PDB entry 6Q16 | electron microscopy, 4.10 A resolution (low resolution: residue-level contacts below are approximate; hydrogen-bond / salt-bridge calls are withheld) | chains t and u of the 93 polymer chains in the assembly

== Chain t (and u) ==
Name: Lipoprotein PrgK
Source organism: Salmonella typhimurium (strain LT2 / SGSC1412 / ATCC 700720)
Notes: chain u of this document is another copy of the same molecule, construct and numbering; everything in this record applies to it too
Reference sequence: P41786 (PRGK_SALTY); residue numbers follow UniProt; this construct covers 1-252
Chain sequence (252 residues; each row starts with the number of its first residue):
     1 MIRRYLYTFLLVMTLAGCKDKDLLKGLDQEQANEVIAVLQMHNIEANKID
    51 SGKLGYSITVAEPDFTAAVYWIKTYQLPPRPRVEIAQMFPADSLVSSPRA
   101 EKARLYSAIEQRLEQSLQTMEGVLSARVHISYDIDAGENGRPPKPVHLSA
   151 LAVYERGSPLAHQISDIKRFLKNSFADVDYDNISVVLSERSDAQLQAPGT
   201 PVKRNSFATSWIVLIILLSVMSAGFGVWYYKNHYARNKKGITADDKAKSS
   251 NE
Disordered / not traced: 1-19, 204-252
Swiss-Prot annotation at these positions:
  - lipidation: Cys18 (N-palmitoyl cysteine)

== Chain t / chain u interface ==
Contacting residue pairs - 83 pairs, chain t then chain u:
  Asp22(t) - Lys48(u)
  Asp22(t) - Tyr56(u)
  Leu23(t) - Asn33(u)
  Leu23(t) - Lys48(u)
  Leu24(t) - Gln29(u)
  Leu24(t) - Asn33(u)
  Lys25(t) - Gln29(u)
  Lys25(t) - Asp50(u)
  Lys25(t) - Tyr56(u)
  Leu27(t) - Gln29(u)
  Thr66(t) - Gln40(u)
  Thr66(t) - Leu195(u)
  Thr66(t) - Gln196(u)
  Val69(t) - Asn33(u)
  Val69(t) - Gln40(u)
  Tyr70(t) - Arg190(u)
  Tyr70(t) - Ser191(u)
  Tyr70(t) - Asp192(u)
  Tyr70(t) - Ala193(u)
  Tyr70(t) - Gln194(u)
  Trp71(t) - Arg190(u)
  Lys73(t) - Glu34(u)
  Lys73(t) - Ala37(u)
  Tyr75(t) - Leu124(u)
  Gln76(t) - Arg82(u)
  Leu77(t) - Glu30(u)
  Pro78(t) - Glu30(u)
  Arg80(t) - Arg82(u)
  Arg80(t) - Gln115(u)
  Arg80(t) - Gln118(u)
  Pro81(t) - Gln115(u)
  Arg82(t) - Gln115(u)
  Val83(t) - Gln111(u)
  Val83(t) - Arg112(u)
  Glu84(t) - Arg112(u)
  Ile85(t) - Leu105(u)
  Ile85(t) - Ala108(u)
  Met88(t) - Arg104(u)
  Met88(t) - Ala108(u)
  Phe89(t) - Arg104(u)
  Phe89(t) - Leu105(u)
  Ser97(t) - Glu101(u)
  Arg99(t) - Pro98(u)
  Arg99(t) - Glu101(u)
  Arg99(t) - Lys102(u)
  Glu110(t) - Arg112(u)
  Glu114(t) - Arg112(u)
  Arg127(t) - Ser116(u)
  Val128(t) - Arg112(u)
  His129(t) - Arg112(u)
  His129(t) - Leu113(u)
  His129(t) - Ser116(u)
  Ile134(t) - Lys102(u)
  Ile134(t) - Leu105(u)
  Asp135(t) - Gly137(u)
  Asp135(t) - Pro143(u)
  Asn139(t) - Gly137(u)
  Arg141(t) - Asn139(u)
  Arg141(t) - Gly140(u)
  Arg141(t) - Arg141(u)
  Arg141(t) - Pro142(u)
  Arg141(t) - Pro143(u)
  Lys144(t) - Ala176(u)
  His147(t) - Asn173(u)
  His147(t) - Phe175(u)
  His147(t) - Ala176(u)
  Leu148(t) - Asn173(u)
  Ser149(t) - Phe170(u)
  Ser149(t) - Asn173(u)
  Ser149(t) - Ser174(u)
  Leu151(t) - Ser116(u)
  Leu151(t) - Met120(u)
  Leu151(t) - Phe170(u)
  Asp181(t) - Arg169(u)
  Asp181(t) - Asn173(u)
  Asn182(t) - Asn173(u)
  Ile183(t) - Arg169(u)
  Ser184(t) - Arg169(u)
  Ser184(t) - Phe170(u)
  Ser184(t) - Asn173(u)
  Val186(t) - Asp166(u)
  Ser188(t) - Glu121(u)
  Glu189(t) - Glu121(u)
Also at the interface, not in a pair above, chain t (53 interface residues in all): Phe65, Ala67, Ile72, Ala100, Ala103, Ser131, Tyr132, Val153
Also at the interface, not in a pair above, chain u (55 interface residues in all): Ile36, Ala86, Ala91, Tyr106, Ile109, Thr119, Ala136, Glu138, Ala197, Pro198

== Overview ==
53 residues of chain t and 55 residues of chain u are in contact.
Both chains are Lipoprotein PrgK (Salmonella typhimurium (strain LT2 / SGSC1412 / ATCC 700720)). Entry 6Q16
(Focussed refinement of InvGN0N1:PrgHK:SpaPQR:PrgIJ from Salmonella SPI-1 injectisome NC-base) was determined
by electron microscopy together with 6PEE, 6PEM, 6PEP, 6Q14 and 6Q15 from the same study.
